5L5H - chains Z and a of the 28 polymer chains in the assembly; structure by X-ray diffraction, 2.60 A resolution.

== Chain Z ==
Name: Proteasome subunit beta type-6, Proteasome subunit beta type-1
Source organism: Saccharomyces cerevisiae (strain ATCC 204508 / S288c)
Notes: EC 3.4.25.1
Reference sequence: chimeric construct of P23724, P20618: residues 1-96 from P23724 (PSB6_YEAST) positions 20-115 (UniProt number = residue number + 19); residues 97-111 from P20618 positions 124-138 (UniProt number = residue number + 27); residues 112-117 from P23724 (PSB6_YEAST) positions 131-136 (UniProt number = residue number + 19); residues 118-133 from P20618 positions 145-160 (UniProt number = residue number + 27); residues 134-222 from P23724 (PSB6_YEAST) positions 153-241 (UniProt number = residue number + 19)
Chain sequence (222 residues; each row starts with the number of its first residue):
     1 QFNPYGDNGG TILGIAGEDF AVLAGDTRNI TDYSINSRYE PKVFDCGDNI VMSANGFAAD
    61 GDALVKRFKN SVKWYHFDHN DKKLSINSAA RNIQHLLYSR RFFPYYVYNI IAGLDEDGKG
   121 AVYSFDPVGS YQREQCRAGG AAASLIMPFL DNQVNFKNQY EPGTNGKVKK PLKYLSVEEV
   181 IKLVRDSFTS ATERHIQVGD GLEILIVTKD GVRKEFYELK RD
Metal / ion sites: Mg2+: Thr192, Val198
Small-molecule neighbours: PR-924 (39V; N-[(3-methyl-1H-inden-2-yl)carbonyl]-D-alanyl-N-[(2S,4R)-5-hydroxy-4-methyl-3-oxo-1-phenylpentan-2-yl]-L-tryptophanamide): Ser124, Asp126, Ser130, Tyr131, Gln132, Glu134, Arg137
Swiss-Prot annotation at these positions:
  - modified residue: Tyr123 (Phosphotyrosine)

== Chain a ==
Name: Proteasome subunit beta type-7
Source organism: Saccharomyces cerevisiae (strain ATCC 204508 / S288c)
Notes: EC 3.4.25.1
Reference sequence: P30657 (PSB7_YEAST); residues -12 to 233 here correspond to UniProt positions 21-266 (UniProt number = residue number + 33)
Chain sequence (246 residues; row label = number of the first residue in the row; numbers below 1 keep their minus sign (Thr-12 is residue -12)):
   -12 TQIANAGASP MVNTQQPIVT GTSVISMKYD NGVIIAADNL GSYGSLLRFN GVERLIPVGD
    48 NTVVGISGDI SDMQHIERLL KDLVTENAYD NPLADAEEAL EPSYIFEYLA TVMYQRRSKM
   108 NPLWNAIIVA GVQSNGDQFL RYVNLLGVTY SSPTLATGFG AHMANPLLRK VVDRESDIPK
   168 TTVQVAEEAI VNAMRVLYYR DARSSRNFSL AIIDKNTGLT FKKNLQVENM KWDFAKDIKG
   228 YGTQKI
Unresolved in the structure: -12 to 0

== How chain Z and chain a interact ==
Residue-residue contacts - 42 pairs, chain Z then chain a:
  Gln1(Z) - Thr1(a)  hydrogen bond
  Phe2(Z) - Thr1(a)
  Phe2(Z) - Arg104(a)
  Phe2(Z) - Met107(a)
  Phe2(Z) - Pro109(a)  hydrophobic
  Phe2(Z) - Leu132(a)  hydrophobic
  Phe2(Z) - Leu133(a)  hydrophobic
  Asn3(Z) - Leu133(a)
  Pro4(Z) - Arg104(a)  hydrogen bond (backbone-side chain)
  Pro4(Z) - Met107(a)  hydrophobic
  Pro4(Z) - Leu133(a)
  Asn8(Z) - Val135(a)
  Asn29(Z) - Tyr137(a)
  Ser34(Z) - His149(a)  hydrogen bond
  Ile35(Z) - Arg156(a)  hydrogen bond (backbone-side chain)
  Asn36(Z) - Tyr137(a)
  Asn36(Z) - Ser139(a)
  Asn36(Z) - Arg156(a)
  Ser37(Z) - Ser138(a)  hydrogen bond (side chain-backbone)
  Tyr39(Z) - Ser138(a)
  Glu40(Z) - Arg128(a)  salt bridge
  Glu40(Z) - Tyr137(a)
  Glu40(Z) - Ser138(a)  hydrogen bond (side chain-backbone)
  Phe57(Z) - Arg104(a)
  Phe57(Z) - Leu133(a)
  Phe57(Z) - Val135(a)  hydrophobic
  Ala59(Z) - Tyr101(a)
  Ala59(Z) - Leu133(a)
  Ala59(Z) - Gly134(a)
  Ala59(Z) - Val135(a)
  Asp60(Z) - Tyr101(a)  hydrogen bond
  Asp60(Z) - Arg104(a)  salt bridge
  Asp62(Z) - Thr136(a)  hydrogen bond
  Ala63(Z) - Tyr101(a)
  Lys66(Z) - Glu94(a)  salt bridge
  Arg100(Z) - Tyr101(a)  hydrogen bond
  Phe103(Z) - Arg104(a)
  Phe103(Z) - Ser105(a)
  Tyr105(Z) - Tyr101(a)
  Glu218(Z) - Arg161(a)  salt bridge
  Arg221(Z) - Asp160(a)  salt bridge
  Arg221(Z) - Arg161(a)
Other interface residues (no listed pair), chain Z (26 interface residues in all): Tyr5, Gly6, Arg38
Other interface residues (no listed pair), chain a (22 interface residues in all): Trp111, Leu142

== In short ==
Chain Z and chain a form an interface of 26 and 22 residues respectively, with 9 hydrogen bonds and 5 salt
bridges. Among the polar pairs are Glu40(Z)-Arg128(a), Asp60(Z)-Arg104(a) and Lys66(Z)-Glu94(a). Ligands of
chain Z: PR-924. Thr192(Z) and Val198(Z) coordinate Mg2+.
Here chain Z is Proteasome subunit beta type-6, Proteasome subunit beta type-1 and chain a is Proteasome
subunit beta type-7, both from Saccharomyces cerevisiae (strain ATCC 204508 / S288c). Entry 5L5H (Yeast 20S
proteasome with human beta5i (1-138) and human beta6 (97-111; 118-133) in complex with PR-924) was determined
by X-ray diffraction (same publication as 5L52, 5L54, 5L55, 5L5A, 5L5B, 5L5D and 30 further entries).
